Entry 9G25 (electron microscopy, 2.89 A resolution); this record covers chains 3 and K of the 14 polymer chains in the assembly.

# Chain 3
Molecule: Rdn18-1
Source organism: Saccharomyces cerevisiae
Sequence (1800 nucleotides; each row starts with the number of its first residue):
     1 UAUCUGGUUGAUCCUGCCAGUAGUCAUAUGCUUGUCUCAAAGAUUAAGCC
    51 AUGCAUGUCUAAGUAUAAGCAAUUUAUACAGUGAAACUGCGAAUGGCUCA
   101 UUAAAUCAGUUAUCGUUUAUUUGAUAGUUCCUUUACUACAUGGUAUAACU
   151 GUGGUAAUUCUAGAGCUAAUACAUGCUUAAAAUCUCGACCCUUUGGAAGA
   201 GAUGUAUUUAUUAGAUAAAAAAUCAAUGUCUUCGGACUCUUUGAUGAUUC
   251 AUAAUAACUUUUCGAAUCGCAUGGCCUUGUGCUGGCGAUGGUUCAUUCAA
   301 AUUUCUGCCCUAUCAACUUUCGAUGGUAGGAUAGUGGCCUACCAUGGUUU
   351 CAACGGGUAACGGGGAAUAAGGGUUCGAUUCCGGAGAGGGAGCCUGAGAA
   401 ACGGCUACCACAUCCAAGGAAGGCAGCAGGCGCGCAAAUUACCCAAUCCU
   451 AAUUCAGGGAGGUAGUGACAAUAAAUAACGAUACAGGGCCCAUUCGGGUC
   501 UUGUAAUUGGAAUGAGUACAAUGUAAAUACCUUAACGAGGAACAAUUGGA
   551 GGGCAAGUCUGGUGCCAGCAGCCGCGGUAAUUCCAGCUCCAAUAGCGUAU
   601 AUUAAAGUUGUUGCAGUUAAAAAGCUCGUAGUUGAACUUUGGGCCCGGUU
   651 GGCCGGUCCGAUUUUUUCGUGUACUGGAUUUCCAACGGGGCCUUUCCUUC
   701 UGGCUAACCUUGAGUCCUUGUGGCUCUUGGCGAACCAGGACUUUUACUUU
   751 GAAAAAAUUAGAGUGUUCAAAGCAGGCGUAUUGCUCGAAUAUAUUAGCAU
   801 GGAAUAAUAGAAUAGGACGUUUGGUUCUAUUUUGUUGGUUUCUAGGACCA
   851 UCGUAAUGAUUAAUAGGGACGGUCGGGGGCAUCAGUAUUCAAUUGUCAGA
   901 GGUGAAAUUCUUGGAUUUAUUGAAGACUAACUACUGCGAAAGCAUUUGCC
   951 AAGGACGUUUUCAUUAAUCAAGAACGAAAGUUAGGGGAUCGAAGAUGAUC
  1001 AGAUACCGUCGUAGUCUUAACCAUAAACUAUGCCGACUAGGGAUCGGGUG
  1051 GUGUUUUUUUAAUGACCCACUCGGCACCUUACGAGAAAUCAAAGUCUUUG
  1101 GGUUCUGGGGGGAGUAUGGUCGCAAGGCUGAAACUUAAAGGAAUUGACGG
  1151 AAGGGCACCACCAGGAGUGGAGCCUGCGGCUUAAUUUGACUCAACACGGG
  1201 GAAACUCACCAGGUCCAGACACAAUAAGGAUUGACAGAUUGAGAGCUCUU
  1251 UCUUGAUUUUGUGGGUGGUGGUGCAUGGCCGUUCUUAGUUGGUGGAGUGA
  1301 UUUGUCUGCUUAAUUGCGAUAACGAACGAGACCUUAACCUACUAAAUAGU
  1351 GGUGCUAGCAUUUGCUGGUUAUCCACUUCUUAGAGGGACUAUCGGUUUCA
  1401 AGCCGAUGGAAGUUUGAGGCAAUAACAGGUCUGUGAUGCCCUUAGACGUU
  1451 CUGGGCCGCACGCGCGCUACACUGACGGAGCCAGCGAGUCUAACCUUGGC
  1501 CGAGAGGUCUUGGUAAUCUUGUGAAACUCCGUCGUGCUGGGGAUAGAGCA
  1551 UUGUAAUUAUUGCUCUUCAACGAGGAAUUCCUAGUAAGCGCAAGUCAUCA
  1601 GCUUGCGUUGAUUACGUCCCUGCCCUUUGUACACACCGCCCGUCGCUAGU
  1651 ACCGAUUGAAUGGCUUAGUGAGGCCUCAGGAUCUGCUUAGAGAAGGGGGC
  1701 AACUCCAUCUCAGAGCGGAGAAUUUGGACAAACUUGGUCAUUUAGAGGAA
  1751 CUAAAAGUCGUAACAAGGUUUCCGUAGGUGAACCUGCGGAAGGAUCAUUA
Unresolved in the structure: 1-623, 636-796, 819-823, 845-863, 979-1800

# Chain K
Molecule: rRNA-processing protein UTP23
Source organism: Saccharomyces cerevisiae
UniProt: Q12339 (UTP23_YEAST); residue numbers follow UniProt; this construct covers 1-254
Chain sequence (254 residues; each row starts with the number of its first residue):
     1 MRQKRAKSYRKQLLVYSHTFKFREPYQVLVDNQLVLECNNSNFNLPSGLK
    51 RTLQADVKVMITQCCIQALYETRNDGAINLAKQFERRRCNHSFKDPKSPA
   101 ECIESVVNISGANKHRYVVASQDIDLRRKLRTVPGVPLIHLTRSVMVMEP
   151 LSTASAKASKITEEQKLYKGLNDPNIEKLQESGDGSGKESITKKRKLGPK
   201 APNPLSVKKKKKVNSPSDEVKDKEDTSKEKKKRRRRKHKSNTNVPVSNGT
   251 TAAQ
Unresolved in the structure: 176-199, 212-254
Ion coordination: Zn2+: Cys64, Cys89, His91, Cys102

# How chain 3 and chain K interact
Pairs across the interface (41):
  C627(3) - Met1(K)  phosphate contact
  C627(3) - Arg2(K)  salt bridge to the phosphate
  G628(3) - Arg2(K)  salt bridge to the phosphate
  U633(3) - Ser41(K)  hydrogen bond to the sugar
  U633(3) - Ser144(K)  hydrogen bond to the base
  A807(3) - Pro204(K)  base contact
  U808(3) - Pro204(K)  sugar contact
  U835(3) - Lys200(K)  sugar contact
  U835(3) - Ala201(K)  sugar contact
  U836(3) - Ala201(K)  sugar contact
  U836(3) - Asn203(K)  hydrogen bond to the sugar
  U836(3) - Pro204(K)  base contact
  G837(3) - Pro202(K)  sugar contact
  G837(3) - Asn203(K)  hydrogen bond to the sugar
  G837(3) - Ser206(K)  base contact
  U864(3) - Thr142(K)  sugar contact
  U864(3) - Arg143(K)  base contact
  U864(3) - Val147(K)  sugar contact
  A865(3) - Arg5(K)  sugar contact
  A865(3) - Val147(K)  sugar contact
  G866(3) - Arg2(K)  phosphate contact
  G866(3) - Arg5(K)  salt bridge to the phosphate
  C934(3) - His18(K)  hydrogen bond to the sugar
  U935(3) - His18(K)  stacking on the base
  U935(3) - Glu163(K)  hydrogen bond to the base
  U935(3) - Lys166(K)  hydrogen bond to the base
  G936(3) - Lys11(K)  salt bridge to the phosphate
  C937(3) - Lys11(K)  salt bridge to the phosphate
  G938(3) - Lys7(K)  salt bridge to the phosphate
  A939(3) - Gln3(K)  sugar contact
  A939(3) - Lys7(K)  salt bridge to the phosphate
  A939(3) - Arg10(K)  hydrogen bond to the phosphate
  G954(3) - Lys4(K)  sugar contact
  A955(3) - Lys4(K)  phosphate contact
  A963(3) - Arg143(K)  base contact
  A966(3) - Val145(K)  sugar contact
  A967(3) - Arg2(K)  salt bridge to the phosphate
  A967(3) - Ser144(K)  sugar contact
  A967(3) - Val145(K)  sugar contact
  U968(3) - Met1(K)  hydrogen bond to the phosphate
  U968(3) - Arg51(K)  salt bridge to the phosphate
Also at the interface, not in a pair above, chain 3 (31 interface residues in all): U626, U632, G634, A635, A809, G867, A940, C969
Also at the interface, not in a pair above, chain K (31 interface residues in all): Leu14, Asn40, Asn42, Phe43, Ser47, His140, Lys209

# Overview
The chain 3/chain K interface involves 31 residues from each chain; the contacts include 9 hydrogen bonds, 9
salt bridges and 1 aromatic stacking contact. Among the polar pairs are U633(3)-Ser144(K), U935(3)-Glu163(K)
and U935(3)-Lys166(K). Cys64(K), Cys89(K), His91(K) and Cys102(K) form the Zn2+ site.
Chain 3 is Rdn18-1 and chain K is rRNA-processing protein UTP23, both from Saccharomyces cerevisiae; the
structure, snR30 snoRNP - State 1 - Utp23-Krr1-deltaC3, was determined by electron microscopy, deposited
together with 9G28.
